Entry 9BLY (electron microscopy, 3.50 A resolution); this record covers chains K and L of the 12 polymer chains in the assembly.

== Chain K (and L) ==
Protein: Dynein light chain Tctex-type 1
Organism: Homo sapiens
Notes: chain L of this document is another copy of the same molecule, construct and numbering; everything in this record applies to it too
UniProtKB: P63172 (DYLT1_HUMAN); numbering as in UniProt (aligned over 1-113)
Amino-acid sequence (113 residues; row label = number of the first residue in the row):
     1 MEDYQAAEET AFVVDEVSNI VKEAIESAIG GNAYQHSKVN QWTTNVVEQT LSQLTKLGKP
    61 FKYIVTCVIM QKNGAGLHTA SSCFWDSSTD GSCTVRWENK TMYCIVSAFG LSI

== Interface between chain K and chain L ==
Residue-residue contacts (72):
  Y34(K) - G76(L)  hydrogen bond (side chain-backbone)
  H36(K) - G76(L)
  V39(K) - H78(L)
  N40(K) - H78(L)  hydrogen bond
  T43(K) - H78(L)  hydrogen bond
  T43(K) - A80(L)
  V47(K) - S82(L)
  L51(K) - S82(L)
  T55(K) - F84(L)
  K62(K) - F84(L)
  K62(K) - W85(L)
  K62(K) - D90(L)  salt bridge
  K62(K) - L111(L)
  K62(K) - S112(L)
  Y63(K) - C83(L)
  Y63(K) - F84(L)  hydrogen bond (backbone-backbone)
  I64(K) - C83(L)  hydrophobic
  I64(K) - W85(L)  hydrophobic
  I64(K) - F109(L)  hydrophobic
  I64(K) - L111(L)  hydrophobic
  V65(K) - S81(L)
  V65(K) - S82(L)  hydrogen bond (backbone-backbone)
  T66(K) - A80(L)
  T66(K) - F109(L)
  C67(K) - T79(L)
  C67(K) - A80(L)  hydrogen bond (backbone-backbone)
  V68(K) - M70(L)  hydrophobic
  V68(K) - H78(L)
  V68(K) - T79(L)
  I69(K) - H78(L)
  M70(K) - M70(L)  hydrophobic
  M70(K) - A75(L)  hydrophobic
  M70(K) - G76(L)
  M70(K) - L77(L)  hydrophobic
  Q71(K) - A75(L)
  N73(K) - N73(L)
  N73(K) - A75(L)
  G76(K) - Y34(L)
  G76(K) - I69(L)
  G76(K) - M70(L)
  L77(K) - M70(L)  hydrophobic
  H78(K) - V39(L)
  H78(K) - N40(L)  hydrogen bond
  H78(K) - T43(L)  hydrogen bond
  H78(K) - C67(L)
  H78(K) - V68(L)
  H78(K) - I69(L)
  T79(K) - C67(L)
  T79(K) - V68(L)
  A80(K) - V65(L)
  A80(K) - T66(L)
  A80(K) - C67(L)  hydrogen bond (backbone-backbone)
  S81(K) - V65(L)
  S81(K) - T66(L)
  S82(K) - V47(L)
  S82(K) - L51(L)
  S82(K) - V65(L)  hydrogen bond (backbone-backbone)
  C83(K) - L51(L)
  C83(K) - Y63(L)
  C83(K) - I64(L)  hydrophobic
  F84(K) - T55(L)
  F84(K) - K62(L)
  F84(K) - Y63(L)  hydrogen bond (backbone-backbone)
  W85(K) - K62(L)
  W85(K) - I64(L)  hydrophobic
  D86(K) - K62(L)  salt bridge
  D90(K) - K62(L)  salt bridge
  F109(K) - I64(L)  hydrophobic
  F109(K) - T66(L)
  L111(K) - K62(L)
  L111(K) - I64(L)  hydrophobic
  L111(K) - L111(L)  hydrophobic
Interface residues without a listed pair, chain K (37 interface residues in all): F61, A75, S112, I113
Interface residues without a listed pair, chain L (36 interface residues in all): F61, Q71, D86, I113

== In short ==
Chain K and chain L form an interface of 37 and 36 residues respectively; the contacts include 11 hydrogen
bonds and 3 salt bridges. Polar pairs include K62(K)-D90(L), D86(K)-K62(L) and Y34(K)-G76(L).
Chain K and chain L are both Dynein light chain Tctex-type 1 (Homo sapiens); the structure, Composite
structure of full-length human dynein-1 in phi-particle conformation, was determined by electron microscopy.
